PDB entry 8PDN | electron microscopy, 4.70 A resolution (low resolution: residue-level contacts below are approximate; hydrogen-bond / salt-bridge calls are withheld) | chains A and a of the 24 polymer chains in the assembly

[Chain A]
Name: Nucleoprotein
Source organism: Human metapneumovirus (strain CAN97-83)
UniProtKB: Q6WBA1 (NCAP_HMPVC); residue numbers follow UniProt; this construct covers 1-394
Sequence (401 residues; numbered 1 to 401; the number before each row is that of its first residue):
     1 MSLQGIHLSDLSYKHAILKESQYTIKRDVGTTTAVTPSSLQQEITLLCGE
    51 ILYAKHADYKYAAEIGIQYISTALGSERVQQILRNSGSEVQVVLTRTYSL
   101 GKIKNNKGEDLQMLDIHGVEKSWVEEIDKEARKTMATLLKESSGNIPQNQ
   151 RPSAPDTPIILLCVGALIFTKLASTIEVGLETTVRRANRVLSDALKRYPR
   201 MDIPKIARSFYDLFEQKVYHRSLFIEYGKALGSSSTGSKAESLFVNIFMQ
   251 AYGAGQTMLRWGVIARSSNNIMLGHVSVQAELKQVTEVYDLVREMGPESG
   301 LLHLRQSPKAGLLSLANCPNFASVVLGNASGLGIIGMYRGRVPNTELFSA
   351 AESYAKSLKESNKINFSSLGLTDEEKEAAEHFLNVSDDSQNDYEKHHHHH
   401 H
Unresolved in the structure: 1-9, 100-111, 361-401
Differences from the reference sequence: variant Ile103 (Val in Q6WBA1), His220 (Tyr in Q6WBA1); expression tag (395-401)
From the paper describing this entry:
  - mutagenesis - L111E: decreased signaling

[Chain a]
Molecule: 7-nt RNA strand
Source organism: Escherichia coli
Sequence (7 nucleotides; row label = number of the first residue in the row):
   400 CCCCCCC

[How chain A and chain a interact]
Pairs across the interface - 31 pairs, chain A then chain a:
  Lys171(A) with C404(a); C405(a)
  Ala173(A) with C402(a)
  Ser174(A) with C403(a); C404(a)
  Val178(A) with C404(a)
  Thr182(A) with C405(a)
  Arg185(A) with C405(a); C406(a)
  Arg186(A) with C406(a)
  Arg189(A) with C406(a)
  Gln250(A) with C406(a)
  Gly255(A) with C402(a); C403(a)
  Gln256(A) with C403(a)
  Thr257(A) with C403(a); C404(a)
  Trp261(A) with C404(a)
  His303(A) with C401(a); C402(a)
  Ser314(A) with C401(a); C402(a)
  Ala316(A) with C401(a)
  Ile334(A) with C404(a)
  Ile335(A) with C404(a)
  Gly336(A) with C404(a)
  Met337(A) with C404(a)
  Tyr338(A) with C403(a); C404(a)
  Arg339(A) with C403(a)
  Gly340(A) with C403(a)
Also at the interface, not in a pair above, chain A (27 interface residues in all): Met258, Gly311, Leu315, Arg341

[In short]
27 residues of chain A face 6 of chain a across their interface. From the paper: L111E of chain A reduces
signaling.
Chain A is Nucleoprotein (Human metapneumovirus (strain CAN97-83)) and chain a is a 7-nt RNA strand
(Escherichia coli); the structure, Spiral of assembled human metapneumovirus (HMPV) N-RNA, was determined by
electron microscopy (same publication as 8PDL, 8PDM, 8PDO, 8PDP, 8PDQ, 8PDR and 8PDS).
